PDB entry 3PKN | X-ray diffraction, 1.80 A resolution | chains A and B

== Chain A ==
Name: Polyadenylate-binding protein 1
From: Homo sapiens
Notes: fragment: MLLE domain
UniProt: P11940 (PABP1_HUMAN); residues 544-626 here = UniProt positions 544-626
Amino-acid sequence (88 residues; numbered 539 to 626; the number before each row is that of its first residue):
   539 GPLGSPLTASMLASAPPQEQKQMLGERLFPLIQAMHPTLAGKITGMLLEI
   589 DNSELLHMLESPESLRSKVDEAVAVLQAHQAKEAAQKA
Disordered / not traced: 539-543, 623-626
Differences from the reference sequence: expression tag (539-543)
What the authors report for this chain:
  - conformationally variable residues (side-chain flip): Q560

== Chain B ==
Name: La-related protein 4
Notes: fragment: PABP-binding region
UniProt: Q71RC2 (LARP4_HUMAN); residue numbers follow UniProt; this construct covers 13-26
Amino-acid sequence (14 residues; numbered 13 to 26; the number before each row is that of its first residue):
    13 TGLNPNAKVWQEIA
Disordered / not traced: 13-14, 26
UniProt features mapped onto this chain:
  - region: T13 to W22 (Interaction with PABPC1)
  - mutagenesis: L15 (L15A: Nearly abolishes interaction with PABPC1; when associated with A-22), W22 (W22A: Nearly abolishes interaction with PABPC1; when associated with A-15)
What the authors report for this chain:
  - mutagenesis - L15A/W22A: decreased binding to Polyadenylate-binding protein 1 (chain A)

== Interface between chain A and chain B ==
Pairs across the interface (30; chain A residue first):
  Q560(A) - W22(B)
  G563(A) - W22(B)
  G563(A) - E24(B)
  E564(A) - W22(B)
  E564(A) - E24(B)
  E564(A) - I25(B)  hydrogen bond (side chain-backbone)
  F567(A) - W22(B)
  F567(A) - E24(B)
  P568(A) - E24(B)
  G579(A) - V21(B)
  G579(A) - W22(B)  hydrogen bond (backbone-backbone)
  K580(A) - P17(B)  hydrogen bond (side chain-backbone)
  K580(A) - N18(B)
  K580(A) - A19(B)  hydrogen bond (side chain-backbone)
  K580(A) - V21(B)
  T582(A) - W22(B)
  G583(A) - A19(B)
  G583(A) - K20(B)
  M584(A) - N16(B)
  M584(A) - P17(B)  hydrophobic
  M584(A) - A19(B)
  L585(A) - L15(B)  hydrophobic
  L586(A) - W22(B)  hydrophobic
  E587(A) - N16(B)  hydrogen bond
  E587(A) - A19(B)
  K606(A) - L15(B)
  V613(A) - L15(B)
  V613(A) - P17(B)
  H617(A) - P17(B)
  H617(A) - N18(B)
Interface residues without a listed pair, chain A (19 interface residues in all): E609, A610, L614
The authors on this interface:
  - pairs named by the authors: Q560(A)-W22(B) (hydrophobic contact)
  - interface residues, chain B: L15(B), P17(B), A19(B)

== In short ==
Chain A and chain B form an interface of 19 and 10 residues respectively, with 5 hydrogen bonds. Polar
contacts include E564(A)-I25(B), K580(A)-P17(B) and K580(A)-A19(B). The authors report a hydrophobic contact
between Q560(A) and W22(B). From the paper: L15A/W22A of chain B reduce binding to Polyadenylate-binding
protein 1 (chain A); interface residues L15(B), P17(B) and A19(B).
Here chain A is Polyadenylate-binding protein 1 (Homo sapiens) and chain B is La-related protein 4. Entry 3PKN
(Crystal structure of MLLE domain of poly(A) binding protein in complex with PAM2 motif of La-related ...) was
determined by X-ray diffraction.
